8IXA - chains Q and Y of the 27 polymer chains in the assembly; structure by electron microscopy, 4.20 A resolution (low resolution: residue-level contacts below are approximate; hydrogen-bond / salt-bridge calls are withheld).

# Chain Q
Name: Tubulin beta-2A chain
Organism: Mus musculus
UniProtKB: Q7TMM9 (TBB2A_MOUSE); numbering as in UniProt (aligned over 1-445)
Sequence (457 residues; each row starts with the number of its first residue):
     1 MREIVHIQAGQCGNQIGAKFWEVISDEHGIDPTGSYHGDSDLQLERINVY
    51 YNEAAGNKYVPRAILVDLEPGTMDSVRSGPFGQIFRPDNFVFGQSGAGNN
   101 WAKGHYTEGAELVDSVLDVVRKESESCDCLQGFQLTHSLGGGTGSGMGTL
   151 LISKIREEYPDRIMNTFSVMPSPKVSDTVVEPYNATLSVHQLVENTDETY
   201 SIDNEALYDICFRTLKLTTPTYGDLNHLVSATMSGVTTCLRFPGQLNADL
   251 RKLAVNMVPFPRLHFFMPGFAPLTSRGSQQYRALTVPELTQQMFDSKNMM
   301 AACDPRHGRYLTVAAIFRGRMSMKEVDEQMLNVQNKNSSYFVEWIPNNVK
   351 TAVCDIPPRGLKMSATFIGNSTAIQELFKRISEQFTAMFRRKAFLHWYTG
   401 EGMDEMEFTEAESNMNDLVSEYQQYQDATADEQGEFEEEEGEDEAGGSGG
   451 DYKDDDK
Not modelled in the structure: 427-457
Differences from the reference sequence: expression tag (446-457)
Small-molecule neighbours:
  - phosphomethylphosphonic acid guanylate ester (G2P): Gly10, Gln11, Cys12, Gly13, Gln15, Ile16, Asp67, Gly96, Ala97, Gly98, Asn99, Ser138, Gly140, Gly141, Gly142, Thr143, Gly144, Val169, Asp177, Thr178, Asn204, Tyr222, Leu225, Asn226
  - GTP (guanosine-5'-triphosphate): Leu246, Asn247, Lys252
Swiss-Prot annotation at these positions:
  - motif: Met1 to Ile4 (MREI motif)
  - binding site (GTP): Gln11, Glu69, Ser138, Gly142, Thr143, Gly144, Asn204, Asn226
  - binding site (Mg(2+)): Glu69
  - modified residue: Ser40 (Phosphoserine), Lys58 (N6-acetyllysine), Ser172 (Phosphoserine), Thr285 (Phosphothreonine), Thr290 (Phosphothreonine), Arg318 (Omega-N-methylarginine), Glu438 (5-glutamyl polyglutamate)
  - cross-link (Glycyl lysine isopeptide (Lys-Gly)): Lys58 (interchain with G-Cter in ubiquitin), Lys324 (interchain with G-Cter in ubiquitin)

# Chain Y
Name: Kinesin-1 heavy chain
Organism: Homo sapiens
UniProtKB: P33176 (KINH_HUMAN); numbering as in UniProt (aligned over 1-349)
Sequence (372 residues; numbered -22 to 349; the number before each row is that of its first residue; numbers below 1 keep their minus sign (Met-22 is residue -22)):
   -22 MGSSHHHHHHSSGLVPRGSHMASMADLAECNIKVMCRFRPLNESEVNRGD
    28 KYIAKFQGEDTVVIASKPYAFDRVFQSSTSQEQVYNDCAKKIVKDVLEGY
    78 NGTIFAYGQTSSGKTHTMEGKLHDPEGMGIIPRIVQDIFNYIYSMDENLE
   128 FHIKVSYFEIYLDKIRDLLDVSKTNLSVHEDKNRVPYVKGCTERFVCSPD
   178 EVMDTIDEGKSNRHVAVTNMNEHSSRSHSIFLINVKQENTQTEQKLSGKL
   228 YLVDLAGSAKVSKTGAEGAVLDEAKNINKSLSALGNVISALAEGSTYVPY
   278 RDSKMTRILQDSLGGNCRTTIVICCSPSSYNESETKSTLLFGQRAKTIKN
   328 TVCVNVELTAEQWKKKYEKEKE
Not modelled in the structure: -22 to 4, 330-349
Differences from the reference sequence: initiating methionine (-22); expression tag (-21 to 0); conflict Ala236 (Glu in P33176)
Small-molecule neighbours: ATP (adenosine-5'-triphosphate): Arg14, Arg16, Pro17, Gln86, Thr87, Ser88, Ser89, Gly90, Lys91, Thr92, His93, Asn198, Glu199, His200, Ser201, Ser202, Asp231, Leu232, Ala233, Gly234
Swiss-Prot annotation at these positions:
  - binding site (ATP): Gly85 to Thr92
  - modified residue: Ala2 (N-acetylalanine)
  - cross-link: Lys213 (Glycyl lysine isopeptide (Lys-Gly) (interchain with G-Cter in SUMO2))

# Chain Q / chain Y interface
Pairs across the interface - 26 pairs, chain Q then chain Y:
  Glu157(Q) with Lys141(Y); Asn152(Y)
  Glu194(Q) with Arg278(Y)
  Pro261(Q) with Lys256(Y); Asp279(Y)
  Arg262(Q) with Tyr274(Y); Arg278(Y)
  Met406(Q) with His156(Y); Glu157(Y); Tyr164(Y)
  Thr409(Q) with Arg161(Y)
  Glu410(Q) with Val155(Y); His156(Y); Glu157(Y)
  Glu412(Q) with Arg161(Y)
  Ser413(Q) with Glu157(Y); Arg161(Y); Arg278(Y)
  Asn414(Q) with Arg278(Y)
  Asp417(Q) with Tyr274(Y); Arg278(Y)
  Ser420(Q) with Tyr274(Y)
  Glu421(Q) with Tyr274(Y)
  Gln424(Q) with Ser272(Y); Thr273(Y); Tyr274(Y)
Interface residues without a listed pair, chain Q (15 interface residues in all): Phe260
Interface residues without a listed pair, chain Y (14 interface residues in all): Asn263

# In short
15 residues of chain Q face 14 of chain Y across their interface. Ligands of chain Q: GTP and
phosphomethylphosphonic acid guanylate ester. Chain Y binds ATP. From UniProt: 8 GTP-binding residues and
Mg2+-binding residue Glu69(Q) on chain Q; 8 ATP-binding residues on chain Y.
Here chain Q is Tubulin beta-2A chain (Mus musculus) and chain Y is Kinesin-1 heavy chain (Homo sapiens).
Entry 8IXA (GMPCPP-Alpha1A/Beta2A-microtubule decorated with kinesin non-seam region) was determined by
electron microscopy together with 8IXB, 8IXD, 8IXE, 8IXF and 8IXG from the same study.
